5UH8 - chains A and C of the 9 polymer chains in the assembly; structure by X-ray diffraction, 4.18 A resolution (low resolution: residue-level contacts below are approximate; hydrogen-bond / salt-bridge calls are withheld).

[Chain A]
Molecule: DNA-directed RNA polymerase subunit alpha
Source organism: Mycobacterium tuberculosis (strain ATCC 25618 / H37Rv)
Notes: EC 2.7.7.6
Reference sequence: P9WGZ1 (RPOA_MYCTU); residue numbers follow UniProt; this construct covers 1-347
Chain sequence (347 residues; each row starts with the number of its first residue):
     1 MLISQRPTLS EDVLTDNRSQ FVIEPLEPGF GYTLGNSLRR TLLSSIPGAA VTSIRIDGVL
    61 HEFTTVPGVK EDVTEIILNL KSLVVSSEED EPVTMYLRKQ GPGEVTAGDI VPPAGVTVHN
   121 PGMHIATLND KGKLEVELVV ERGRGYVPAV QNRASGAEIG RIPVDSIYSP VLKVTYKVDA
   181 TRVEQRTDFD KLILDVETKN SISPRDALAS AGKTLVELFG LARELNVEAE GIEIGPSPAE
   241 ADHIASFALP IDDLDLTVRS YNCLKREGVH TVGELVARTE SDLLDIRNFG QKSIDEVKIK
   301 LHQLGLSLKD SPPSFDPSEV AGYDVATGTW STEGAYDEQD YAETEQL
Disordered / not traced: 1-2, 227-347

[Chain C]
Molecule: DNA-directed RNA polymerase subunit beta
Source organism: Mycobacterium tuberculosis (strain ATCC 25618 / H37Rv)
Notes: EC 2.7.7.6
Reference sequence: P9WGY9 (RPOB_MYCTU); residues 1-1178 here = UniProt positions 1-1178
Chain sequence (1178 residues; row label = number of the first residue in the row):
     1 MLEGCILADS RQSKTAASPS PSRPQSSSNN SVPGAPNRVS FAKLREPLEV PGLLDVQTDS
    61 FEWLIGSPRW RESAAERGDV NPVGGLEEVL YELSPIEDFS GSMSLSFSDP RFDDVKAPVD
   121 ECKDKDMTYA APLFVTAEFI NNNTGEIKSQ TVFMGDFPMM TEKGTFIING TERVVVSQLV
   181 RSPGVYFDET IDKSTDKTLH SVKVIPSRGA WLEFDVDKRD TVGVRIDRKR RQPVTVLLKA
   241 LGWTSEQIVE RFGFSEIMRS TLEKDNTVGT DEALLDIYRK LRPGEPPTKE SAQTLLENLF
   301 FKEKRYDLAR VGRYKVNKKL GLHVGEPITS STLTEEDVVA TIEYLVRLHE GQTTMTVPGG
   361 VEVPVETDDI DHFGNRRLRT VGELIQNQIR VGMSRMERVV RERMTTQDVE AITPQTLINI
   421 RPVVAAIKEF FGTSQLSQFM DQNNPLSGLT HKRRLSALGP GGLSRERAGL EVRDVHPSHY
   481 GRMCPIETPE GPNIGLIGSL SVYARVNPFG FIETPYRKVV DGVVSDEIVY LTADEEDRHV
   541 VAQANSPIDA DGRFVEPRVL VRRKAGEVEY VPSSEVDYMD VSPRQMVSVA TAMIPFLEHD
   601 DANRALMGAN MQRQAVPLVR SEAPLVGTGM ELRAAIDAGD VVVAEESGVI EEVSADYITV
   661 MHDNGTRRTY RMRKFARSNH GTCANQCPIV DAGDRVEAGQ VIADGPCTDD GEMALGKNLL
   721 VAIMPWEGHN YEDAIILSNR LVEEDVLTSI HIEEHEIDAR DTKLGAEEIT RDIPNISDEV
   781 LADLDERGIV RIGAEVRDGD ILVGKVTPKG ETELTPEERL LRAIFGEKAR EVRDTSLKVP
   841 HGESGKVIGI RVFSREDEDE LPAGVNELVR VYVAQKRKIS DGDKLAGRHG NKGVIGKILP
   901 VEDMPFLADG TPVDIILNTH GVPRRMNIGQ ILETHLGWCA HSGWKVDAAK GVPDWAARLP
   961 DELLEAQPNA IVSTPVFDGA QEAELQGLLS CTLPNRDGDV LVDADGKAML FDGRSGEPFP
  1021 YPVTVGYMYI MKLHHLVDDK IHARSTGPYS MITQQPLGGK AQFGGQRFGE MECWAMQAYG
  1081 AAYTLQELLT IKSDDTVGRV KVYEAIVKGE NIPEPGIPES FKVLLKELQS LCLNVEVLSS
  1141 DGAAIELREG EDEDLERAAA NLGINLSRNE SASVEDLA
Disordered / not traced: 1-27, 1154-1178
UniProt features mapped onto this chain:
  - natural variant: V423 (V423A: In strain: vr1), L436 (L436P: In strain: vr2), S437 (S437T: In strain: vr3), Q438 to D441 (sequence variant, change not given here; In strain: RJ49), Q438 (Q438L: In strain: vr4), F439 (F439V: In strain: RJ37), M440 to N443 (deletion: In strain: RJ55), D441 (D441V: In strain: vr3), L449 to K452 (sequence variant, change not given here; In strain: RJ48), H451 (H451D: In strain: vr5; H451L: In strain: SP28; H451N: In strain: vr6; H451P: In strain: vr8; H451Q: In strain: vr1; H451R: In strain: vr7), S456 (S456L: In strain: vr11 and RJ37; S456Q: In strain: vr9; S456W: In strain: vr10), L458 (L458P: In strain: vr12 and SP22)
  - mutagenesis: E138 (E138R: Weakens interaction with TRCF and CarD), I147 (I147A: Weakens interaction with TRCF and CarD), K148 (K148A: Does not affect association with TRCF, but weakens interaction with CarD), S149 (S149A: Does not affect association with TRCF, but weakens interaction with CarD)

[Interface between chain A and chain C]
Residue-residue contacts (70):
  R18(A) with R996(C); D997(C)
  Y32(A) with P1018(C)
  T33(A) with S1015(C)
  N36(A) with G1013(C); G1016(C)
  R39(A) with E902(C); F906(C)
  R40(A) with E902(C); D903(C); G1013(C)
  S44(A) with E902(C)
  L60(A) with I792(C); G793(C)
  H61(A) with I792(C); G793(C); K846(C); V847(C); I848(C)
  E62(A) with K876(C)
  F63(A) with F675(C); I750(C); I848(C)
  T64(A) with F675(C)
  T65(A) with A655(C); D656(C); K674(C)
  P67(A) with D656(C)
  G68(A) with S654(C)
  V69(A) with S654(C); A655(C)
  K70(A) with A655(C); P688(C); I689(C); V690(C); D691(C)
  E71(A) with A655(C)
  D72(A) with K674(C); F675(C); N685(C); C687(C)
  T74(A) with V619(C); F675(C)
  L78(A) with V619(C); R620(C)
  T127(A) with D691(C)
  N129(A) with E652(C); V653(C)
  K131(A) with E652(C)
  Y146(A) with V742(C); E743(C); K878(C)
  R153(A) with E795(C)
  I159(A) with D783(C); R791(C); G793(C); A794(C)
  R161(A) with K846(C)
  I162(A) with K846(C)
  D165(A) with K878(C)
  I167(A) with E743(C)
  K173(A) with D909(C); G910(C); T911(C)
  V174(A) with G910(C)
  T175(A) with A908(C); D909(C); G910(C)
  Y176(A) with G1016(C)
  E197(A) with R996(C)
Other interface residues (no listed pair), chain A (42 interface residues in all): G29, L43, E75, N79, K81, P163
Other interface residues (no listed pair), chain C (49 interface residues in all): D745, A874, M904, F1011, D1012, R1014, E1017

[Summary]
The interface between chain A and chain C involves 42 residues on one side and 49 on the other. From UniProt:
4 mutagenesis sites on chain C.
Here chain A is DNA-directed RNA polymerase subunit alpha and chain C is DNA-directed RNA polymerase subunit
beta, both from Mycobacterium tuberculosis (strain ATCC 25618 / H37Rv). Entry 5UH8 (Crystal structure of
Mycobacterium tuberculosis transcription initiation complex containing 4nt RNA) was determined by X-ray
diffraction together with 5UH5, 5UH6, 5UH9, 5UHA, 5UHB, 5UHC and 4 further entries from the same study.
